2WIC - chain A; structure by X-ray diffraction, 2.05 A resolution.

# Chain A
Molecule: Ferrous iron transport protein B
Source organism: Klebsiella pneumoniae
Notes: fragment: n-terminal intracellular domain, residues 1-267
UniProt: A6TF32 (A6TF32_KLEP7); residue numbers follow UniProt; this construct covers 1-267
Sequence (267 residues; numbered 1 to 267; the number before each row is that of its first residue):
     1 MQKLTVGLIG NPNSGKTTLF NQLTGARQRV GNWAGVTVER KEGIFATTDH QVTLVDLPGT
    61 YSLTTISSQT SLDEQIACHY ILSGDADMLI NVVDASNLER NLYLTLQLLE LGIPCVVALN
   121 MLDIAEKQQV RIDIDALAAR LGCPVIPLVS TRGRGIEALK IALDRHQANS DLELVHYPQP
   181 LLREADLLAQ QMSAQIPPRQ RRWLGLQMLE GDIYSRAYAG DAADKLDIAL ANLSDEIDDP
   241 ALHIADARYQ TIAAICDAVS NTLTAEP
Disordered / not traced: 29-40, 69-72, 265-267
Sequence notes: conflict Gln129 (Lys in A6TF32)
Ion coordination: Mg2+ site 1: Thr17 (together with GMP-PNP); Mg2+ site 2 near Asp133 (its only coordinating residue here)
Residues lining bound ligands: GMP-PNP (GNP; phosphoaminophosphonic acid-guanylate ester): Asn11, Pro12, Asn13, Ser14, Gly15, Lys16, Thr17, Thr18, Gly59, Asn120, Met121, Asp123, Ile124, Leu148, Val149, Ser150, Thr151

# In short
Bound to chain A: GMP-PNP.
Chain A is Ferrous iron transport protein B (Klebsiella pneumoniae); the structure, Crystal Structures of the
N-terminal Intracellular Domain of FeoB from Klebsiella Pneumoniae in GMPPNP binding state, was determined by
X-ray diffraction (same publication as 3K53, 2WIA and 2WIB).
